7UF6 - chains A and B of the 4 polymer chains in the assembly; structure by X-ray diffraction, 2.00 A resolution.

[Chain A]
Protein: Hemoglobin subunit alpha
Organism: Homo sapiens
Reference sequence: P69905 (HBA_HUMAN); residues 0-141 here correspond to UniProt positions 1-142 (UniProt number = residue number + 1)
Sequence (142 residues; numbered 0 to 141; the number before each row is that of its first residue; numbering starts at 0):
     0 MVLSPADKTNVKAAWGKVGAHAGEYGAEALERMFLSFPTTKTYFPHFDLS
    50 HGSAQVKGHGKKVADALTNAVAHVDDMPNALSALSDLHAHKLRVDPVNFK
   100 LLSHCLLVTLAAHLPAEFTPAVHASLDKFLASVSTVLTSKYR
Not modelled in the structure: 0
Covalent attachments: (2S)-2-(5-methylfuran-2-yl)oxane (N1X) linked to V1
Bound ions: heme Fe near H87 (its only coordinating residue here)
Residues lining bound ligands:
  - carbon monoxide (CMO): L29, F43, H58, V62, H87
  - heme (HEM): M32, T39, Y42, F43, H45, F46, H58, K61, V62, A65, L66, L83, L86, H87, L91, V93, N97, F98, L101, L105, V132, L136
  - (2S)-2-(5-methylfuran-2-yl)oxane (N1X): L2, M76, P77, K127, S131, T134, V135
UniProt features mapped onto this chain:
  - binding site (O2): H58
  - binding site (heme b): H87
  - site: T8, N9 (Microbial infection: Cleavage), K11 (Not glycated), A13, W14 (Microbial infection: Cleavage), Y24, G25 (Microbial infection: Cleavage), L29, E30 (Microbial infection: Cleavage), H45, F46 (Microbial infection: Cleavage), D47, L48 (Microbial infection: Cleavage), S52, A53 (Microbial infection: Cleavage), V55, K56 (Microbial infection: Cleavage), K56 (Not glycated), G59, K60 (Microbial infection: Cleavage), K60 (Not glycated), K90 (Not glycated), L91, R92 (Microbial infection: Cleavage), K99 (Not glycated), L106, V107 (Microbial infection: Cleavage), T108, L109 (Microbial infection: Cleavage), V121, H122 (Microbial infection: Cleavage), S133, T134 (Microbial infection: Cleavage)
  - modified residue: S3 (Phosphoserine), K7 (N6-succinyllysine), T8 (Phosphothreonine), K11 (N6-succinyllysine), K16 (N6-acetyllysine), Y24 (Phosphotyrosine), S35 (Phosphoserine), K40 (N6-succinyllysine), S49 (Phosphoserine), S102 (Phosphoserine), T108 (Phosphothreonine), S124 (Phosphoserine), S131 (Phosphoserine), T134 (Phosphothreonine), T137 (Phosphothreonine), S138 (Phosphoserine)
  - glycosylation (N-linked (Glc) (glycation) lysine): K7, K16, K40, K61

[Chain B]
Protein: Hemoglobin subunit beta
Organism: Homo sapiens
Reference sequence: P68871 (HBB_HUMAN); residues 0-146 here correspond to UniProt positions 1-147 (UniProt number = residue number + 1)
Sequence (147 residues; each row starts with the number of its first residue; numbering starts at 0):
     0 MVHLTPEEKSAVTALWGKVNVDEVGGEALGRLLVVYPWTQRFFESFGDLS
    50 TPDAVMGNPKVKAHGKKVLGAFSDGLAHLDNLKGTFATLSELHCDKLHVD
   100 PENFRLLGNVLVCVLAHHFGKEFTPPVQAAYQKVVAGVANALAHKYH
Not modelled in the structure: 0
Bound ions: heme Fe near H92 (its only coordinating residue here)
Residues lining bound ligands:
  - carbon monoxide (CMO): L28, F42, H63, V67, H92
  - heme (HEM): L31, T38, F41, F42, F45, H63, K66, V67, A70, F71, F85, L88, L91, H92, L96, V98, N102, F103, L106, V137, L141
UniProt features mapped onto this chain:
  - binding site ((2R)-2,3-bisphosphoglycerate): V1, H2, K82, H143
  - binding site (heme b): H63, H92
  - site: E7, K8 (Microbial infection: Cleavage), G25, E26 (Microbial infection: Cleavage), G29, R30 (Microbial infection: Cleavage), Y35, P36 (Microbial infection: Cleavage), W37, T38 (Microbial infection: Cleavage), F45, G46 (Microbial infection: Cleavage), D52, A53 (Microbial infection: Cleavage), G56, N57 (Microbial infection: Cleavage), K59 (Not glycated), F71, S72 (Microbial infection: Cleavage), G74, L75 (Microbial infection: Cleavage), K82 (Not glycated), T84, F85 (Microbial infection: Cleavage), H92, C93 (Microbial infection: Cleavage), K95 (Not glycated), R104, L105 (Microbial infection: Cleavage), L110, V111 (Microbial infection: Cleavage), G119, K120 (Microbial infection: Cleavage), F122, T123 (Microbial infection: Cleavage), A128, A129 (Microbial infection: Cleavage) and 2 more in UniProt
  - modified residue: V1 (N-acetylvaline), S9 (Phosphoserine), T12 (Phosphothreonine), S44 (Phosphoserine), T50 (Phosphothreonine), K59 (N6-acetyllysine), K82 (N6-acetyllysine), T87 (Phosphothreonine), C93 (S-nitrosocysteine), K144 (N6-acetyllysine)
  - glycosylation: V1 (N-linked (Glc) (glycation) valine), K8 (N-linked (Glc) (glycation) lysine), K17 (N-linked (Glc) (glycation) lysine), K66 (N-linked (Glc) (glycation) lysine), K120 (N-linked (Glc) (glycation) lysine), K144 (N-linked (Glc) (glycation) lysine)

[How chain A and chain B interact]
Pairs across the interface (39; chain A residue first):
  R31(A) with F122(B), hydrogen bond (side chain-backbone); T123(B), hydrogen bond (side chain-backbone); P124(B); Q127(B), hydrogen bond
  L34(A) with P124(B), hydrophobic; P125(B); A128(B)
  S35(A) with Q127(B); A128(B), hydrogen bond (side chain-backbone); Q131(B)
  F36(A) with Q131(B)
  K99(A) with E101(B); R104(B)
  H103(A) with N108(B); V111(B); C112(B); Q127(B); Q131(B), hydrogen bond
  C104(A) with Q127(B)
  V107(A) with V111(B), hydrophobic; A115(B); Q127(B)
  A110(A) with C112(B); A115(B); H116(B)
  A111(A) with A115(B); G119(B)
  P114(A) with H116(B), hydrogen bond (backbone-side chain)
  F117(A) with R30(B), hydrogen bond (backbone-side chain); H116(B)
  T118(A) with R30(B)
  P119(A) with R30(B); V33(B); M55(B), hydrophobic
  H122(A) with R30(B), hydrogen bond; V34(B)
  A123(A) with V34(B), hydrophobic
  D126(A) with V34(B); Y35(B)
Other interface residues (no listed pair), chain A (20 interface residues in all): E27, L106, A120
Other interface residues (no listed pair), chain B (22 interface residues in all): P51, K120

[In short]
20 residues of chain A face 22 of chain B across their interface, with 8 hydrogen bonds. Among the polar pairs
are R31(A)-F122(B), R31(A)-T123(B) and R31(A)-Q127(B). Chain A binds heme and carbon monoxide. Ligands of
chain B: heme and carbon monoxide.
Here chain A is Hemoglobin subunit alpha and chain B is Hemoglobin subunit beta, both from Homo sapiens. Entry
7UF6 (Crystal structure of liganded Hb with the 5-HMF analog, MMA509) was determined by X-ray diffraction.
